Entry 6MXZ (X-ray diffraction, 2.50 A resolution); this record covers chains A and B.

== Chain A (and B) ==
Protein: TP53-binding protein 1
Organism: Homo sapiens
Notes: chain B of this document is another copy of the same molecule, construct and numbering; everything in this record applies to it too
UniProt: Q12888 (TP53B_HUMAN); residue numbers follow UniProt; this construct covers 1484-1603
Sequence (123 residues; each row starts with the number of its first residue):
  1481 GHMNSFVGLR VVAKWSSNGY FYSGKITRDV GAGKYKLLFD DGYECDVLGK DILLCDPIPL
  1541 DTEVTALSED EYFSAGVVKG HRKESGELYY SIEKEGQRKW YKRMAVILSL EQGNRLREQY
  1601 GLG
Disordered / not traced: 1481-1484 (chain B: 1481-1483)
Sequence notes: expression tag (1481-1483)
Small-molecule neighbours: K6S (N-[3-(tert-butylamino)propyl]-3-(propan-2-yl)benzamide): Trp-1495, Tyr-1502, Ser-1503, Phe-1519, Asp-1520, Asp-1521, Tyr-1523, Leu-1547, Met-1584
Swiss-Prot annotation at these positions:
  - region: Trp-1495 to Tyr-1523 (Interaction with dimethylated histone H4)
  - cross-link: Lys-1563 (Glycyl lysine isopeptide (Lys-Gly) (interchain with G-Cter in SUMO1))
  - mutagenesis: Trp-1495 (W1495A/H: Loss of interaction with histone H4 that has been dimethylated at 'Lys-20' (H4K20me2). Abolishes recruitment to double strand breaks ...), Tyr-1500 (Y1500A: Reduces affinity for histone H4 that has been dimethylated at 'Lys-20'), Tyr-1502 (Y1502A: Reduces affinity for histone H4 that has been dimethylated at 'Lys-20'; Y1502L/Q: Abolishes recruitment to double strand breaks), Asp-1521 (D1521A: Loss of interaction with histone H4 that has been dimethylated at 'Lys-20' (H4K20me2). Abolishes recruitment to double strand breaks ...), Tyr-1523 (Y1523A: Increases affinity for histone H4 that has been dimethylated at 'Lys-20'. No effect on recruitment to double strand breaks ...), Lys-1563 (K1563R: Does not affect monoubiquitination by MSL2)
What the authors report for this chain:
  - binding site for K6S: Trp-1495
  - self-association interface (contacts with another copy of this molecule); pairs are residue here / residue on that copy: Arg-1490/Asp-1550 (salt bridge), Lys-1505/Asp-1550 (salt bridge), Leu-1518/Tyr-1552 (hydrophobic contact), Glu-1549/Arg-1583 (salt bridge), Trp-1495
  - mutagenesis - E1549P/D1550N: abolished binding to K6S

== Chain A / chain B interface ==
Contacting residue pairs - 37 pairs, chain A then chain B:
  Arg-1490(A) / Glu-1549(B)  salt bridge
  Arg-1490(A) / Asp-1550(B)  salt bridge
  Trp-1495(A) / Trp-1495(B)  hydrophobic
  Trp-1495(A) / Tyr-1523(B)
  Ser-1497(A) / Tyr-1523(B)
  Asn-1498(A) / Tyr-1523(B)
  Tyr-1502(A) / Asp-1521(B)  hydrogen bond (side chain-backbone)
  Lys-1505(A) / Asp-1550(B)  salt bridge
  Leu-1518(A) / Tyr-1552(B)
  Phe-1519(A) / Tyr-1552(B)
  Asp-1520(A) / Tyr-1552(B)
  Asp-1521(A) / Tyr-1502(B)  hydrogen bond (backbone-side chain)
  Asp-1521(A) / Leu-1547(B)
  Gly-1522(A) / Asn-1498(B)
  Gly-1522(A) / Tyr-1552(B)
  Tyr-1523(A) / Trp-1495(B)
  Tyr-1523(A) / Ser-1497(B)
  Tyr-1523(A) / Asn-1498(B)
  Leu-1547(A) / Asp-1520(B)
  Leu-1547(A) / Met-1584(B)  hydrophobic
  Ser-1548(A) / Glu-1567(B)
  Glu-1549(A) / Arg-1490(B)
  Glu-1549(A) / Glu-1567(B)  hydrogen bond (backbone-side chain)
  Glu-1549(A) / Leu-1568(B)  hydrogen bond (side chain-backbone)
  Glu-1549(A) / Arg-1583(B)  salt bridge
  Asp-1550(A) / Arg-1490(B)  salt bridge
  Asp-1550(A) / Lys-1505(B)  salt bridge
  Tyr-1552(A) / Lys-1505(B)
  Tyr-1552(A) / Leu-1518(B)
  Tyr-1552(A) / Phe-1519(B)
  Tyr-1552(A) / Asp-1520(B)
  Gly-1566(A) / Glu-1549(B)
  Glu-1567(A) / Ser-1548(B)
  Glu-1567(A) / Glu-1549(B)  hydrogen bond (side chain-backbone)
  Leu-1568(A) / Glu-1549(B)  hydrogen bond (backbone-side chain)
  Arg-1583(A) / Glu-1549(B)  salt bridge
  Met-1584(A) / Ala-1585(B)  hydrophobic
Other interface residues (no listed pair), chain A (25 interface residues in all): Lys-1582, Ala-1585, Ile-1587
Other interface residues (no listed pair), chain B (25 interface residues in all): Ser-1496, Gly-1522, Gly-1566, Ile-1587

== Summary ==
Chain A and chain B each contribute 25 residues to their interface; the contacts include 6 hydrogen bonds and
7 salt bridges. Among the polar pairs are Arg-1490(A)/Glu-1549(B), Arg-1490(A)/Asp-1550(B) and
Lys-1505(A)/Asp-1550(B). Bound to chain A: compound K6S. From the paper: a binding site for K6S at
Trp-1495(A); E1549P/D1550N of chain A abolish binding to K6S.
Chain A and chain B are both TP53-binding protein 1 (Homo sapiens); the structure, Structure of 53BP1 Tudor
domains in complex with small molecule UNC3474, was determined by X-ray diffraction together with 8U4U, 6MXX
and 6MY0 from the same study.
